7ARD - chains x and y of the 51 polymer chains in the assembly; structure by electron microscopy, 3.11 A resolution.

# Chain x
Name: CAL
From: Polytomella sp. Pringsheim 198.80
Chain sequence (280 residues; each row starts with the number of its first residue):
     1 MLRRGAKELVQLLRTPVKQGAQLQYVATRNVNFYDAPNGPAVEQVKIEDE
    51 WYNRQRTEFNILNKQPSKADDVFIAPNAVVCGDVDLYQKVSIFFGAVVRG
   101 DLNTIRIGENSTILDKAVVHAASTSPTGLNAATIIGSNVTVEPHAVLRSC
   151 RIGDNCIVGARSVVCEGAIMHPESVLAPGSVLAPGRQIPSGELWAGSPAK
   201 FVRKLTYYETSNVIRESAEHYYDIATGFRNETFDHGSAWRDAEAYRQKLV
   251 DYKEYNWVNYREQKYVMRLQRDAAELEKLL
Unresolved in the structure: 1-30

# Chain y
Name: CA2
From: Polytomella sp. Pringsheim 198.80
Chain sequence (310 residues; numbered 1 to 310; the number before each row is that of its first residue):
     1 MSLLKNYPPSYLYPFRHPKPEGVIEKVLFNLGSLFRSAGQGMDELGSLML
    51 GNGGMQESVGPNLAYAPVKYNPAAAPKAGIVAPIPASAQRVLGVKEIVLP
   101 SKAESTFIAPNANVLGDVKIGAKSSIWYGAVLRGDVNSIEIGDNTNVQDN
   151 VTIHVAKHSIDGKLRNTVIGNNVTIGHCATIHACTIADNVIIGMGATVLD
   201 GVKVESGSIVGAGSIVPPNTVIPAGQVWVGNPAKFIRNVLPEENGFIASS
   251 ANNYDLLGQQHKFENSKVFEEMLVEEEIAKDRELLEDKNLAVHQLYIFDP
   301 QTQLAARPRR
Unresolved in the structure: 1, 310
Residues lining bound ligands: phosphatidylcholine (PC7; (7S)-4-hydroxy-N,N,N-trimethyl-9-oxo-7-[(palmitoyloxy)methyl]-3,5,8-trioxa-4-phosphahexacosan-1-aminium 4-oxide): Ser10, His17, Pro18, Pro20, Ile24, Glu25, Val27, Leu28, Phe29, Leu31, Phe35

# Chain x / chain y interface
Pairs across the interface (134; chain x residue first):
  Val31(x) - Phe263(y)
  Asn32(x) - Phe263(y)
  Phe33(x) - Gln259(y)
  Phe33(x) - Gln260(y)
  Phe33(x) - Phe263(y)  hydrophobic
  Tyr34(x) - Gln301(y)  hydrogen bond (backbone-side chain)
  Asp35(x) - Gln301(y)
  Ala36(x) - Gln301(y)
  Pro37(x) - Arg282(y)  hydrogen bond (backbone-side chain)
  Pro37(x) - Gln301(y)
  Asn38(x) - Glu275(y)  hydrogen bond (side chain-backbone)
  Asn38(x) - Ile278(y)
  Asn38(x) - Ala279(y)
  Asn38(x) - Arg282(y)  hydrogen bond
  Asn38(x) - Gln301(y)
  Asn38(x) - Thr302(y)
  Gly39(x) - Phe263(y)
  Gly39(x) - Gln301(y)
  Pro40(x) - Glu271(y)
  Pro40(x) - Gln301(y)
  Ala41(x) - Phe263(y)  hydrophobic
  Ala41(x) - Glu271(y)
  Val42(x) - Glu271(y)  hydrogen bond (backbone-side chain)
  Glu43(x) - Ser266(y)
  Glu43(x) - Lys267(y)
  Glu43(x) - Val268(y)
  Glu43(x) - Glu271(y)  hydrogen bond (backbone-side chain)
  Gln44(x) - Phe263(y)
  Gln44(x) - Ser266(y)
  Val45(x) - Ser266(y)  hydrogen bond (backbone-backbone)
  Lys46(x) - Glu104(y)  salt bridge
  Ile47(x) - Asn62(y)  hydrogen bond (backbone-side chain)
  Ile47(x) - Ala64(y)  hydrophobic
  Glu48(x) - Tyr65(y)
  Glu48(x) - Lys102(y)
  Glu50(x) - Asn62(y)
  Tyr52(x) - Val59(y)  hydrophobic
  Tyr52(x) - Gly60(y)
  Asn53(x) - Gly60(y)  hydrogen bond (backbone-backbone)
  Asn53(x) - Pro61(y)
  Asn53(x) - Pro110(y)
  Arg54(x) - Asn265(y)  hydrogen bond (side chain-backbone)
  Arg54(x) - Lys267(y)  hydrogen bond (side chain-backbone)
  Arg54(x) - Val268(y)
  Arg54(x) - Phe269(y)
  Arg54(x) - Met272(y)
  Gln55(x) - Pro110(y)
  Gln55(x) - Asn111(y)  hydrogen bond (side chain-backbone)
  Gln55(x) - Tyr128(y)
  Arg56(x) - Glu264(y)  hydrogen bond (side chain-backbone)
  Arg56(x) - Asn265(y)  hydrogen bond
  Arg56(x) - Met272(y)
  Phe59(x) - Tyr128(y)
  Asn60(x) - Glu264(y)
  Ile61(x) - His261(y)
  Ile61(x) - Glu264(y)
  Leu62(x) - Gln260(y)
  Leu62(x) - Glu264(y)  hydrogen bond (backbone-side chain)
  Asn77(x) - Asn111(y)
  Cys81(x) - His261(y)
  Gly95(x) - Asn150(y)
  Val97(x) - Asp149(y)
  Val97(x) - Asn150(y)
  Arg99(x) - Trp127(y)
  Arg99(x) - Asp149(y)  salt bridge
  Arg99(x) - His177(y)
  Arg99(x) - Tyr254(y)
  Arg99(x) - His261(y)
  Asp101(x) - Leu257(y)
  Asp101(x) - His261(y)  salt bridge
  Leu102(x) - Leu257(y)  hydrophobic
  Lys116(x) - Gly129(y)
  Lys116(x) - Asn150(y)  hydrogen bond
  Lys116(x) - Cys178(y)
  Val118(x) - Asp149(y)
  Val118(x) - Asn150(y)
  Val118(x) - His177(y)
  Val118(x) - Cys178(y)  hydrophobic
  His120(x) - His177(y)
  His120(x) - Tyr254(y)  hydrogen bond
  Val146(x) - His177(y)
  Val146(x) - Cys178(y)  hydrophobic
  Val146(x) - Met194(y)  hydrophobic
  Arg148(x) - His177(y)
  Arg148(x) - Met194(y)
  Arg161(x) - Gly195(y)  hydrogen bond (side chain-backbone)
  Val163(x) - Met194(y)
  Val163(x) - Ala212(y)  hydrophobic
  Val181(x) - Ala212(y)
  Glu231(x) - Met55(y)
  Phe233(x) - Met55(y)  hydrophobic
  Gly236(x) - Glu57(y)
  Ser237(x) - Glu57(y)  hydrogen bond (backbone-side chain)
  Ala238(x) - Glu57(y)
  Ala238(x) - Val59(y)
  Arg240(x) - Gln56(y)
  Asp241(x) - Ser58(y)
  Asp241(x) - Val59(y)  hydrogen bond (side chain-backbone)
  Glu243(x) - Arg16(y)  salt bridge
  Glu243(x) - Arg36(y)  salt bridge
  Arg246(x) - Arg16(y)
  Arg246(x) - Glu270(y)  salt bridge
  Gln247(x) - Arg16(y)
  Val250(x) - Lys19(y)
  Tyr255(x) - Phe15(y)
  Tyr255(x) - Arg16(y)
  Tyr255(x) - Glu270(y)  hydrogen bond
  Trp257(x) - Tyr13(y)
  Trp257(x) - Phe15(y)
  Trp257(x) - Arg16(y)  hydrogen bond (side chain-backbone)
  Trp257(x) - Lys19(y)
  Val258(x) - Tyr13(y)
  Asn259(x) - Leu12(y)
  Asn259(x) - Tyr13(y)
  Tyr260(x) - Val268(y)
  Tyr260(x) - Glu270(y)
  Tyr260(x) - Glu271(y)
  Tyr260(x) - Val274(y)  hydrophobic
  Arg261(x) - Tyr11(y)  hydrogen bond
  Arg261(x) - Val274(y)
  Arg261(x) - Ile278(y)
  Arg261(x) - Asp281(y)  salt bridge
  Arg261(x) - Thr302(y)
  Arg261(x) - Gln303(y)  hydrogen bond (side chain-backbone)
  Arg261(x) - Leu304(y)
  Glu262(x) - Ser2(y)  hydrogen bond (side chain-backbone)
  Lys264(x) - Glu271(y)  salt bridge
  Lys264(x) - Glu275(y)  salt bridge
  Lys264(x) - Thr302(y)
  Tyr265(x) - Ser2(y)
  Tyr265(x) - Asp299(y)
  Tyr265(x) - Ala306(y)
  Arg268(x) - Asp299(y)  salt bridge
  Arg268(x) - Gln301(y)
Other interface residues (no listed pair), chain x (71 interface residues in all): Trp51, Val79, Ala117, His144, Cys165, Ser197, Ala242
Other interface residues (no listed pair), chain y (67 interface residues in all): His17, Pro18, Asp43, Gln148, Thr197, Gly213, Asn231, Pro300

# In short
71 residues of chain x face 67 of chain y across their interface, with 25 hydrogen bonds and 10 salt bridges.
Polar contacts include Lys46(x)-Glu104(y), Arg99(x)-Asp149(y) and Asp101(x)-His261(y). Ligands of chain y:
phosphatidylcholine.
Chain x is CAL and chain y is CA2, both from Polytomella sp. Pringsheim 198.80; the structure, Cryo-EM
structure of Polytomella Complex-I (complete composition), was determined by electron microscopy, deposited
together with 7AQQ, 7AQR, 7AQW, 7AR7, 7AR8, 7AR9, 7ARB and 7ARC.
